5YSU - chains A and B of the 3 polymer chains in the assembly; structure by X-ray diffraction, 2.30 A resolution.

[Chain A]
Molecule: GTP-binding nuclear protein Ran
From: Homo sapiens
Reference sequence: P62826 (RAN_HUMAN); residue numbers follow UniProt; this construct covers 1-216
Amino-acid sequence (216 residues; numbered 1 to 216; the number before each row is that of its first residue):
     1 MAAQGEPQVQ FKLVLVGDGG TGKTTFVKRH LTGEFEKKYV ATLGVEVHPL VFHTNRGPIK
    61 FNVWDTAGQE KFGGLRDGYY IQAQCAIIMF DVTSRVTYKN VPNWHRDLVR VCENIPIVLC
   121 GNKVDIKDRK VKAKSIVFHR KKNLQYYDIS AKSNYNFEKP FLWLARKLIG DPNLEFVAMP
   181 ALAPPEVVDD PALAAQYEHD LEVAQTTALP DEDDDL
Unresolved in the structure: 1-8
Sequence notes: engineered mutation Asp189 (Met in P62826)
Ion coordination: Mg2+: Thr24, Thr42 (together with GTP)
Ligand contacts: GTP (guanosine-5'-triphosphate): Gly17, Asp18, Gly19, Gly20, Thr21, Gly22, Lys23, Thr24, Thr25, Phe35, Glu36, Lys37, Lys38, Tyr39, Val40, Ala41, Thr42, Thr66, Ala67, Gly68, Gln69, Asn122, Lys123, Asp125, Ile126, Ser150, Ala151, Lys152

[Chain B]
Molecule: Ran-specific GTPase-activating protein 1
From: Saccharomyces cerevisiae (strain ATCC 204508 / S288c)
Notes: fragment: Ran Binding Domain
Reference sequence: P41920 (YRB1_YEAST); numbering as in UniProt (aligned over 62-201)
Amino-acid sequence (140 residues; each row starts with the number of its first residue):
    62 DIHFEPVVHL EKVDVKTMEE DEEVLYKVRA KLFRFDADAK EWKERGTGDC KFLKNKKTNK
   122 VRILMRRDKT LKICANHIIA PEYTLKPNVG SDRSWVYACT ADIAEGEAEA FTFAIRFGSK
   182 ENADKFKEEF EKAQEINKKA
Unresolved in the structure: 62-64, 71-76, 201

[Chain A / chain B interface]
Contacting residue pairs (95):
  Arg29(A) - Glu105(B)  salt bridge
  Leu31(A) - Glu166(B)
  Thr32(A) - Glu105(B)
  Thr32(A) - Arg106(B)
  Thr32(A) - Arg128(B)  hydrogen bond (backbone-side chain)
  Gly33(A) - Glu105(B)
  Gly33(A) - Arg106(B)
  Gly33(A) - Arg128(B)
  Glu34(A) - Lys104(B)  salt bridge
  Glu34(A) - Glu105(B)  hydrogen bond (backbone-backbone)
  Phe35(A) - Glu105(B)
  Leu50(A) - Lys133(B)
  Val51(A) - Lys133(B)  hydrogen bond (backbone-side chain)
  Phe52(A) - Lys133(B)
  Phe157(A) - Asp129(B)
  Phe157(A) - Lys130(B)
  Phe157(A) - Thr131(B)
  Glu158(A) - Lys130(B)
  Phe176(A) - Lys130(B)
  Val177(A) - Leu132(B)
  Ala178(A) - Thr78(B)
  Ala178(A) - Arg127(B)
  Ala178(A) - Leu132(B)
  Met179(A) - Thr78(B)
  Met179(A) - Arg127(B)  hydrogen bond (backbone-side chain)
  Met179(A) - Lys133(B)
  Met179(A) - Ile134(B)  hydrogen bond (side chain-backbone)
  Pro180(A) - Lys77(B)
  Pro180(A) - Thr78(B)
  Pro180(A) - Ile134(B)
  Ala181(A) - Thr78(B)  hydrogen bond (backbone-backbone)
  Ala181(A) - Met79(B)
  Ala181(A) - Arg123(B)  hydrogen bond (backbone-side chain)
  Ala181(A) - Arg127(B)
  Ala181(A) - Ile134(B)  hydrophobic
  Leu182(A) - Arg123(B)  hydrogen bond (backbone-side chain)
  Leu182(A) - Asn137(B)  hydrogen bond (backbone-side chain)
  Leu182(A) - Ile164(B)
  Pro184(A) - Arg123(B)
  Pro184(A) - Asn137(B)
  Pro184(A) - His138(B)
  Pro184(A) - Ile139(B)
  Pro184(A) - Ile164(B)  hydrophobic
  Pro185(A) - Ile139(B)
  Pro185(A) - Ala162(B)  hydrophobic
  Pro185(A) - Ile164(B)
  Glu186(A) - Lys121(B)
  Glu186(A) - Ile139(B)
  Val188(A) - Glu143(B)
  Val188(A) - Thr161(B)
  Val188(A) - Ala162(B)  hydrophobic
  Asp189(A) - Thr161(B)  hydrogen bond (backbone-side chain)
  Asp190(A) - Glu143(B)
  Pro191(A) - Ala159(B)
  Pro191(A) - Thr161(B)
  Leu201(A) - Lys147(B)
  Val203(A) - Phe96(B)  hydrophobic
  Ala204(A) - Trp103(B)  hydrogen bond (backbone-side chain)
  Ala204(A) - Asn149(B)  hydrogen bond (backbone-side chain)
  Ala204(A) - Thr173(B)
  Gln205(A) - Lys147(B)
  Gln205(A) - Pro148(B)  hydrogen bond (side chain-backbone)
  Gln205(A) - Asn149(B)  hydrogen bond (backbone-side chain)
  Gln205(A) - Val150(B)  hydrogen bond (backbone-backbone)
  Thr206(A) - Val150(B)
  Thr207(A) - Phe96(B)
  Thr207(A) - Trp103(B)  hydrogen bond (backbone-side chain)
  Thr207(A) - Asn149(B)  hydrogen bond (backbone-side chain)
  Ala208(A) - Trp103(B)
  Ala208(A) - Asn149(B)
  Leu209(A) - Phe94(B)  hydrophobic
  Leu209(A) - Trp103(B)  hydrophobic
  Leu209(A) - Asn149(B)  hydrogen bond (backbone-side chain)
  Leu209(A) - Ser155(B)
  Leu209(A) - Ala175(B)  hydrophobic
  Leu209(A) - Arg177(B)
  Pro210(A) - Phe94(B)  hydrophobic
  Pro210(A) - Trp103(B)
  Pro210(A) - Arg177(B)  hydrogen bond (backbone-side chain)
  Asp211(A) - Arg177(B)  hydrogen bond (backbone-side chain)
  Glu212(A) - Gly151(B)
  Glu212(A) - Ser152(B)  hydrogen bond
  Glu212(A) - Arg154(B)  salt bridge
  Glu212(A) - Arg177(B)  salt bridge
  Asp214(A) - Lys92(B)  salt bridge
  Asp214(A) - Arg154(B)  hydrogen bond (backbone-side chain)
  Asp215(A) - Arg154(B)
  Asp215(A) - Gly179(B)
  Leu216(A) - Arg90(B)
  Leu216(A) - Lys92(B)  hydrogen bond (backbone-side chain)
  Leu216(A) - Thr108(B)
  Leu216(A) - Arg154(B)
  Leu216(A) - Arg177(B)  hydrogen bond (backbone-side chain)
  Leu216(A) - Phe178(B)
  Leu216(A) - Gly179(B)
Other interface residues (no listed pair), chain A (43 interface residues in all): His30, Lys38, Ala183, Tyr197
Other interface residues (no listed pair), chain B (56 interface residues in all): Ala91, Arg95, Lys101, Glu102, Leu125, Ala141, Tyr144, Thr145, Val157, Tyr158, Ala165, Ala169

[Overview]
43 residues of chain A face 56 of chain B across their interface; the contacts include 24 hydrogen bonds and 5
salt bridges. Among the polar pairs are Arg29(A)-Glu105(B), Glu34(A)-Lys104(B) and Glu212(A)-Arg154(B).
Ligands of chain A: GTP.
Chain A is GTP-binding nuclear protein Ran (Homo sapiens) and chain B is Ran-specific GTPase-activating
protein 1 (Saccharomyces cerevisiae (strain ATCC 204508 / S288c)); the structure, Plumbagin in complex with
CRM1-RanM189D-RanBP1, was determined by X-ray diffraction.
